3IT8 - chains C and F of the 6 polymer chains in the assembly; structure by X-ray diffraction, 2.80 A resolution.

[Chain C]
Name: Tumor necrosis factor
From: Homo sapiens
Notes: fragment: Tumor necrosis factor, soluble form
Reference sequence: P01375 (TNFA_HUMAN); residues 6-157 here correspond to UniProt positions 82-233 (UniProt number = residue number + 76)
Chain sequence (161 residues; each row starts with the number of its first residue; numbers below 1 keep their minus sign (Met-3 is residue -3)):
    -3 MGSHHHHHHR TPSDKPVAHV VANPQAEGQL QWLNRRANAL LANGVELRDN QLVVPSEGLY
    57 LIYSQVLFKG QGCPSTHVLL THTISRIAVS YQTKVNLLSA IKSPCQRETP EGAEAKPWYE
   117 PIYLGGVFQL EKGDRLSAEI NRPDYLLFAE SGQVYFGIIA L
Not modelled in the structure: -3 to 5
Construct notes: expression tag (-3 to 5); conflict Leu143 (Asp219 in P01375)
Disulfides: Cys69-Cys101
Reported in the primary citation:
  - specificity-determining residues: Arg31, Arg32 (proposed by the authors, not directly observed)

[Chain F]
Name: 2L protein
From: Yaba-like disease virus
Reference sequence: Q9DHW0 (Q9DHW0_YLDV); residues 1-316 here correspond to UniProt positions 17-332 (UniProt number = residue number + 16)
Chain sequence (324 residues; row label = number of the first residue in the row):
     1 ITLKYNYTVT LKDDGLYDGV FYDHYNDQLV TKISYNHETR HGNVNFRADW FNISRSPHTP
    61 GNDYNFNFWY SLMKETLEEI NKNDSTKTTS LSLITGCYET GLLFGSYGYV ETANGPLARY
   121 HTGDKRFTKM THKGFPKVGM LTVKNTLWKD VKAYLGGFEY MGCSLAILDY QKMAKGKIPK
   181 DTTPTVKVTG NELEDGNMTL ECTVNSFYPP DVITKWIESE HFKGEYKYVN GRYYPEWGRK
   241 SNYEPGEPGF PWNIKKDKDA NTYSLTDLVR TTSKMSSQPV CVVFHDTLEA QVYTCSEGCN
   301 GELYDHLYRK TEEGEGGSHH HHHH
Not modelled in the structure: 300-324
Construct notes: expression tag (317-324)
Disulfides: Cys202-Cys281, Cys295-Cys299
Covalently attached groups: N-acetylglucosamine (NAG) linked to Asn6, Asn52, Asn83
Reported in the primary citation:
  - post-translational modification sites: Asn6
  - specificity-determining residues: Glu99 (proposed by the authors, not directly observed)

[Chain C / chain F interface]
Contacting residue pairs (24; chain C residue first):
  Gln21(C) - Gln171(F)
  Gln27(C) - Glu289(F)
  Asn30(C) - Phe104(F)
  Asn30(C) - Asn230(F)
  Arg31(C) - Glu99(F)  salt bridge
  Arg31(C) - Gly101(F)
  Arg31(C) - Phe104(F)
  Arg31(C) - Glu289(F)  salt bridge
  Arg32(C) - Glu99(F)  salt bridge
  Arg32(C) - Leu168(F)
  Ala33(C) - Leu165(F)  hydrophobic
  Asn34(C) - Met161(F)
  Leu37(C) - Asn230(F)
  Leu37(C) - Gly231(F)
  Val41(C) - Gly231(F)
  Glu42(C) - Val229(F)
  Glu42(C) - Gly231(F)
  Glu42(C) - Arg232(F)  salt bridge
  Leu43(C) - Asn230(F)
  Leu43(C) - Gly231(F)
  Arg44(C) - Glu225(F)  salt bridge
  Arg44(C) - Val229(F)
  Arg44(C) - Arg232(F)
  Ala145(C) - Lys172(F)
Interface residues without a listed pair, chain C (14 interface residues in all): Glu23
Interface residues without a listed pair, chain F (16 interface residues in all): Leu102, Lys175
Interface features reported in the paper:
  - interface residues, chain C: Asn30(C)

[Summary]
14 residues of chain C face 16 of chain F across their interface; the contacts include 5 salt bridges. Among
the polar pairs are Arg31(C)-Glu99(F), Arg31(C)-Glu289(F) and Arg32(C)-Glu99(F). Covalently linked
N-acetylglucosamine: at Asn6(F), Asn52(F) and Asn83(F). From the paper: the interface residue Asn30(C);
specificity determinants Arg31(C), Arg32(C) and Glu99(F).
Here chain C is Tumor necrosis factor (Homo sapiens) and chain F is 2L protein (Yaba-like disease virus).
Entry 3IT8 (Crystal structure of TNF alpha complexed with a poxvirus MHC-related TNF binding protein) was
determined by X-ray diffraction.
